PDB entry 7DX7 | electron microscopy, 3.40 A resolution | chains A and C of the 4 polymer chains in the assembly

# Chain A (and C)
Molecule: Spike glycoprotein
From: Severe acute respiratory syndrome coronavirus 2
Notes: chain C of this document is another copy of the same molecule, construct and numbering; everything in this record applies to it too
UniProtKB: P0DTC2 (SPIKE_SARS2); residues 1-1273 here = UniProt positions 1-1273
Chain sequence (1283 residues; row label = number of the first residue in the row):
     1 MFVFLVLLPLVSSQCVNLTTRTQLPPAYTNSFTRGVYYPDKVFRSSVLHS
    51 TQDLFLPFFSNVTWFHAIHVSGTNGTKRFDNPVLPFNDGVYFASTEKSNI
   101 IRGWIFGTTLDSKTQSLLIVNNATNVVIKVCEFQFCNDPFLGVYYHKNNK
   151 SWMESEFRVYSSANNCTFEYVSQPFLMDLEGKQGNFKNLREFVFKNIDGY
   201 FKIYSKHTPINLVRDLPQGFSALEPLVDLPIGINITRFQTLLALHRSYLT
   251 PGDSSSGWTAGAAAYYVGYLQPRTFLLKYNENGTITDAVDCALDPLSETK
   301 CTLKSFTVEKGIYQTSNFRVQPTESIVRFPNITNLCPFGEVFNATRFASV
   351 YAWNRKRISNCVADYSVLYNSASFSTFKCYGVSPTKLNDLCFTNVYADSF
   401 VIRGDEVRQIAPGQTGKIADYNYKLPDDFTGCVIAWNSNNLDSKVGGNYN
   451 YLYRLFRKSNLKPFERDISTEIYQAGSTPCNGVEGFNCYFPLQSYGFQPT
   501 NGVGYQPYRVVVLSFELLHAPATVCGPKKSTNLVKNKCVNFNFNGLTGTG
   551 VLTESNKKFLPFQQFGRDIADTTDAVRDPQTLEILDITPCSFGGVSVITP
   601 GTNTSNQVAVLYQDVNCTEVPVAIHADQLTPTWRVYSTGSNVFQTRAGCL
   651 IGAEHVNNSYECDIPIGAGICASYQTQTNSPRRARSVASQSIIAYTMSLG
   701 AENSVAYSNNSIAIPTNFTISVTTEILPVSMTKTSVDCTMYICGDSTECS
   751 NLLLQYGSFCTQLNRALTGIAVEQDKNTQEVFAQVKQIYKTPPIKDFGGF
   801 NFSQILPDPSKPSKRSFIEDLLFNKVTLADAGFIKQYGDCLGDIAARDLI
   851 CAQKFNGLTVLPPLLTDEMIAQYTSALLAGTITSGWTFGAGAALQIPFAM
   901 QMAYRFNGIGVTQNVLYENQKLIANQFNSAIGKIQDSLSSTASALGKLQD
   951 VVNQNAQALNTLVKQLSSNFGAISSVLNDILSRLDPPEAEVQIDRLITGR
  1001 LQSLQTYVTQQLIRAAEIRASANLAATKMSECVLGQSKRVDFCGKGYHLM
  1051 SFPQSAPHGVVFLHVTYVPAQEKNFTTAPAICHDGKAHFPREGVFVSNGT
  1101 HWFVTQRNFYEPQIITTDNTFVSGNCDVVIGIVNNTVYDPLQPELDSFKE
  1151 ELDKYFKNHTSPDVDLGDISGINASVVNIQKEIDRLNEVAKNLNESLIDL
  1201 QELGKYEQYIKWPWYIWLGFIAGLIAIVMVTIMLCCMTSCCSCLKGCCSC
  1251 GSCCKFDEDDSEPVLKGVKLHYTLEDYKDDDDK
Not modelled in the structure: 1-26, 68-80, 144-152, 173-186, 248-263, 622-639, 677-689, 827-853, 941-943, 1147-1283 (chain C: 1-26, 68-80, 144-152, 173-186, 248-263, 456-490, 622-639, 677-689, 827-853, 940-943, 1147-1283)
Cystine bridges: Cys131-Cys166, Cys291-Cys301, Cys336-Cys361, Cys379-Cys432, Cys391-Cys525, Cys480-Cys488, Cys538-Cys590, Cys617-Cys649, Cys662-Cys671, Cys738-Cys760, Cys743-Cys749, Cys1032-Cys1043, Cys1082-Cys1126
Covalent attachments: N-acetylglucosamine (NAG) linked to Asn61, Asn122, Asn165, Asn234, Asn282, Asn331, Asn343, Asn603, Asn616, Asn657, Asn709, Asn717, Asn801, Asn1074, Asn1098, Asn1134
Sequence notes: engineered mutation Pro986 (Lys in P0DTC2), Pro987 (Val in P0DTC2); expression tag (1274-1283)
Swiss-Prot annotation at these positions:
  - region: Asn280 to Cys301 (Putative superantigen), Arg403 to Asp405 (Integrin-binding motif), Asn448 to Phe456 (Immunodominant HLA epitope recognized by the CD8+), Pro681 to Ala684 (Putative superantigen), Ser816 to Tyr837 (Fusion peptide 1), Lys835 to Phe855 (Fusion peptide 2), Asp1163 to Glu1202 (Heptad repeat 2)
  - motif: Met1237 to Cys1241 (Binding to host endocytosis trafficking protein SNX27), Asp1257 to Glu1262 (Diacidic ER export motif (host COPII)), Ser1261 to Gly1267 (Binding to host plasma membrane localising/FERM domain proteins), Lys1269 to Thr1273 (KxHxx, ER retrieval signal (COPI))
  - site (Cleavage): Arg685, Ser686, Arg815, Ser816
  - lipidation (S-palmitoyl cysteine): Cys1235, Cys1236, Cys1240, Cys1241, Cys1243, Cys1247, Cys1248, Cys1250, Cys1253, Cys1254
  - glycosylation: Asn17 (N-linked (GlcNAc...) (complex) asparagine), Asn61 (N-linked (GlcNAc...) (hybrid) asparagine), Asn74 (N-linked (GlcNAc...) (complex) asparagine), Asn122 (N-linked (GlcNAc...) (hybrid) asparagine), Asn149 (N-linked (GlcNAc...) (complex) asparagine), Asn165 (N-linked (GlcNAc...) (complex) asparagine), Asn234 (N-linked (GlcNAc...) (high mannose) asparagine), Asn282 (N-linked (GlcNAc...) (complex) asparagine), Thr323 (O-linked (GalNAc) threonine), Ser325 (O-linked (HexNAc...) serine), Asn331 (N-linked (GlcNAc...) (complex) asparagine), Asn343 (N-linked (GlcNAc...) (complex) asparagine), Asn603 (N-linked (GlcNAc...) (hybrid) asparagine), Asn616 (N-linked (GlcNAc...) (complex) asparagine), Asn657 (N-linked (GlcNAc...) (complex) asparagine), Thr676 (O-linked (GlcNAc...) threonine), Thr678 (O-linked (GlcNAc...) threonine), Asn709 (N-linked (GlcNAc...) (high mannose) asparagine), Asn717 (N-linked (GlcNAc...) (hybrid) asparagine), Asn801 (N-linked (GlcNAc...) (hybrid) asparagine) and 6 more in UniProt
  - natural variant: Leu5 (L5F: In strain: Iota/B.1.526), Ser13 (S13I: In strain: Epsilon/B.1.427/B.1.429), Leu18 (L18F: In strain: Beta/B.1.351, Gamma/P.1 and 1 more), Thr19 (T19I: In strain: Omicron/BQ.1.1, Omicron/XBB.1.5 and 1 more; T19R: In strain: Delta/B.1.617.2, Omicron/BA.2 and 4 more), Thr20 (T20N: In strain: Gamma/P.1), Leu24 to Ala27 (sequence variant, change not given here; In strain: Omicron/BA.2, Omicron/BA.2.12.1 and 6 more), Pro26 (P26S: In strain: Gamma/P.1), Gln52 (Q52H: In strain: Omicron/EG.5.1), Ala67 (A67V: In strain: Eta/B.1.525, Omicron/BA.1), His69 to Val70 (deletion: In strain: Alpha/B.1.1.7, Eta/B.1.525 and 5 more), Gly75 (G75V: In strain: Lambda/C.37), Thr76 (T76I: In strain: Lambda/C.37), 83 further natural variant entries in UniProt
  - mutagenesis: His69 to Val70 (Increased incorporation of cleaved spike into virions), Asn121 (N121Q: Partial loss of biliverdin affinity), Arg190 (R190K: Partial loss of biliverdin affinity), Asn234 (N234Q: Increased resistance to neutralizing antibodies), Asn331 (N331Q: Reduced viral infectivity), Asn343 (N343Q: Reduced viral infectivity), Leu452 (L452R: Increased resistance to neutralizing antibodies. Decreases HLA binding to NF9 epitope. Increased binding affinity to human ACE2), Tyr453 (Y453F: Decreased HLA binding to NF9 epitope. Increased binding affinity to human ACE2), Ala475 (A475V: Increased resistance to neutralizing antibodies), Val483 (V483A: Increased resistance to neutralizing antibodies), Glu484 (E484D: Increased replication in human TMEM106B overexpressing cells), Phe490 (F490L: Increased resistance to neutralizing antibodies and human covalescent sera neutralization), 16 further mutagenesis entries in UniProt
What the authors report for this chain:
  - mutagenesis - D614G: decreased stability

# Interface between chain A and chain C
Pairs across the interface (134; chain A residue first):
  Tyr38(A) - Phe562(C)  hydrophobic
  Tyr38(A) - Gln563(C)
  Asp40(A) - His519(C)  salt bridge
  Lys41(A) - His519(C)  hydrogen bond (side chain-backbone)
  Lys41(A) - Ala520(C)
  Lys41(A) - Phe562(C)
  Val42(A) - His519(C)
  Val42(A) - Gln563(C)
  Val42(A) - Phe565(C)
  Phe43(A) - Lys557(C)
  Phe43(A) - Phe559(C)  hydrophobic
  Phe43(A) - Gln563(C)
  Phe43(A) - Phe565(C)  hydrogen bond (backbone-backbone)
  Phe43(A) - Gly566(C)
  Arg44(A) - Arg567(C)
  Val47(A) - Ile569(C)  hydrophobic
  Tyr200(A) - Asn394(C)  hydrogen bond
  Tyr200(A) - Tyr396(C)  hydrogen bond
  Tyr200(A) - Glu516(C)  hydrogen bond
  Tyr200(A) - Leu518(C)  hydrophobic
  Glu224(A) - Leu560(C)
  Glu224(A) - Phe562(C)
  Pro225(A) - Phe562(C)
  Pro230(A) - Arg357(C)
  Asn282(A) - Lys558(C)
  Ser735(A) - Gln314(C)
  Asp737(A) - Asn317(C)
  Met740(A) - Asn317(C)
  Met740(A) - Arg319(C)  hydrogen bond
  Met740(A) - Phe592(C)  hydrophobic
  Asp745(A) - Arg319(C)  salt bridge
  Gln755(A) - Ser968(C)
  Gln755(A) - Phe970(C)  hydrogen bond (backbone-backbone)
  Gln755(A) - Gly971(C)
  Tyr756(A) - Gln965(C)
  Gly757(A) - Gln965(C)
  Gly757(A) - Ser968(C)
  Ser758(A) - Thr961(C)
  Ser758(A) - Gln965(C)  hydrogen bond (backbone-side chain)
  Phe759(A) - Gln965(C)
  Phe759(A) - Gln1002(C)
  Phe759(A) - Ser1003(C)
  Gln762(A) - Thr961(C)
  Arg765(A) - Gln957(C)
  Gln784(A) - Asp1041(C)
  Lys786(A) - Gly700(C)
  Gln787(A) - Ala701(C)
  Gln787(A) - Asn703(C)  hydrogen bond
  Ile788(A) - Leu699(C)  hydrophobic
  Ile788(A) - Ala701(C)  hydrogen bond (backbone-backbone)
  Ile788(A) - Glu702(C)
  Ile788(A) - Asn703(C)  hydrogen bond (backbone-backbone)
  Tyr789(A) - Asn703(C)
  Tyr789(A) - Val705(C)  hydrophobic
  Lys790(A) - Glu702(C)  salt bridge
  Lys790(A) - Asn703(C)  hydrogen bond (backbone-backbone)
  Lys790(A) - Ser704(C)
  Pro792(A) - Tyr707(C)  hydrophobic
  Asp796(A) - Tyr707(C)  hydrogen bond (backbone-side chain)
  Asp796(A) - Asn709(C)  hydrogen bond
  Phe797(A) - Tyr707(C)
  Phe855(A) - Phe592(C)
  Gly857(A) - Phe592(C)
  Leu861(A) - Gln613(C)
  Pro862(A) - Ala647(C)  hydrophobic
  Pro863(A) - Ala668(C)  hydrogen bond (backbone-backbone)
  Leu864(A) - Pro665(C)  hydrophobic
  Leu864(A) - Gly669(C)  hydrogen bond (backbone-backbone)
  Thr866(A) - Ala668(C)
  Thr866(A) - Gly669(C)
  Met869(A) - Gly669(C)
  Met869(A) - Thr696(C)
  Met869(A) - Met697(C)
  Met869(A) - Leu699(C)
  Gln872(A) - Leu699(C)
  Tyr873(A) - Leu699(C)
  Thr883(A) - Val705(C)
  Thr883(A) - Tyr707(C)
  Ser884(A) - Val705(C)
  Gly889(A) - Asp1041(C)
  Ala890(A) - Gly1046(C)
  Ala890(A) - Tyr1047(C)
  Ala890(A) - Val1068(C)
  Ala892(A) - Glu1072(C)
  Leu894(A) - Ala713(C)
  Leu894(A) - Pro715(C)
  Leu894(A) - Glu1072(C)
  Gln895(A) - Val705(C)
  Gln895(A) - Ala706(C)
  Gln895(A) - Ser711(C)  hydrogen bond
  Gln895(A) - Ile712(C)
  Gln895(A) - Ala713(C)  hydrogen bond (backbone-backbone)
  Gln895(A) - Asn1074(C)  hydrogen bond
  Ile896(A) - Tyr707(C)
  Ile896(A) - Ser711(C)
  Ile896(A) - Ile712(C)  hydrophobic
  Pro897(A) - Tyr707(C)  hydrophobic
  Pro897(A) - Asn709(C)
  Pro897(A) - Ser711(C)
  Phe898(A) - Tyr707(C)  hydrogen bond (backbone-side chain)
  Met900(A) - Thr1077(C)
  Met900(A) - Val1094(C)  hydrophobic
  Tyr904(A) - Val1094(C)
  Tyr904(A) - Arg1107(C)  hydrogen bond
  Asn907(A) - Arg1107(C)
  Gln913(A) - Arg1107(C)
  Asn914(A) - Phe1089(C)
  Asn914(A) - Phe1121(C)
  Asn914(A) - Ser1123(C)  hydrogen bond
  Tyr917(A) - Pro1079(C)
  Tyr917(A) - Phe1089(C)  hydrophobic
  Glu918(A) - Ser1123(C)  hydrogen bond
  Lys921(A) - Ile1130(C)
  Val963(A) - Ala570(C)  hydrophobic
  Lys964(A) - Ile569(C)
  Lys964(A) - Ala570(C)
  Ser967(A) - Asp571(C)
  Asn978(A) - Thr547(C)  hydrogen bond (side chain-backbone)
  Ser982(A) - Lys386(C)
  Ser982(A) - Leu390(C)
  Arg983(A) - Gly381(C)  hydrogen bond (side chain-backbone)
  Arg983(A) - Val382(C)
  Arg983(A) - Leu390(C)
  Arg983(A) - Thr430(C)
  Leu984(A) - Gly381(C)
  Asp985(A) - Ser383(C)
  Asp994(A) - Arg995(C)  salt bridge
  Ser1030(A) - Val1040(C)
  Ser1030(A) - Asp1041(C)  hydrogen bond
  Glu1031(A) - Arg1039(C)  salt bridge
  Glu1031(A) - Val1040(C)
  Arg1039(A) - Arg1039(C)
  Leu1141(A) - Leu1141(C)  hydrophobic
  Glu1144(A) - Leu1141(C)
Interface residues without a listed pair, chain A (90 interface residues in all): Lys202, Asp228, Gly283, Asn856, Thr859, Leu865, Trp886, Gln920, Gln1005, Thr1009, Leu1012, Ile1013, Thr1027, Leu1034, Gly1035, Leu1145
Interface residues without a listed pair, chain C (97 interface residues in all): Gly548, Asp614, Cys662, Gly667, Ile670, Cys671, Ser708, Asn710, Asn969, Gly999, Thr1006, Thr1009, Gln1010, Ile1013, Pro1069, Ala1078, Pro1090, Val1128, Val1129, Leu1145

# In short
Chain A and chain C form an interface of 90 and 97 residues respectively, with 26 hydrogen bonds and 5 salt
bridges. Polar pairs include Asp40(A)-His519(C), Asp745(A)-Arg319(C) and Lys790(A)-Glu702(C).
N-acetylglucosamine is covalently linked to Asn61(A), Asn122(A), Asn165(A), Asn234(A), Asn282(A) and Asn331(A)
and 10 more. From the paper: D614G of chain A reduces stability.
Chain A and chain C are both Spike glycoprotein (Severe acute respiratory syndrome coronavirus 2); the
structure, Trypsin-digested S protein of SARS-CoV-2 bound with PD of ACE2 in the conformation 1 (1 up ..., was
determined by electron microscopy, deposited together with 7DWX, 7DX5, 7DX6, 7DX8 and 7DX9.
